6IQW - chains B and F of the 7 polymer chains in the assembly; structure by electron microscopy, 3.35 A resolution.

Chain B:
Name: Csm2
Organism: Thermococcus onnurineus (strain NA1)
Reference sequence: B6YWB9 (B6YWB9_THEON); residue numbers follow UniProt; this construct covers 2-186
Sequence (196 residues; row label = number of the first residue in the row; numbers below 1 keep their minus sign (Met-9 is residue -9)):
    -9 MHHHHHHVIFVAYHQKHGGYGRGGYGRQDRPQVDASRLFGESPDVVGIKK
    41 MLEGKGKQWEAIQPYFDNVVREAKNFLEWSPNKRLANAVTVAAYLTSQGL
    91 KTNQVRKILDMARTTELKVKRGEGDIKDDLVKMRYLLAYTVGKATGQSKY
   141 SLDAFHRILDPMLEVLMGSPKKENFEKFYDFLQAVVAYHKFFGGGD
Disordered / not traced: -9 to 47, 182-186
Construct notes: expression tag (-9 to 1)

Chain F:
Name: Csm5
Organism: Thermococcus onnurineus (strain NA1)
Reference sequence: B6YWC2 (B6YWC2_THEON); numbering as in UniProt (aligned over 1-397)
Sequence (397 residues; each row starts with the number of its first residue):
     1 MTERTLKVLSPLHIGTGNELTPVDIYPRENIIHVLDTERLVNDLMNLGVE
    51 LNEILALLKNPPGDAYIWKGYIEEFHLDPSDYSIYTLKIHGKIGRKSMQI
   101 KEFIKLNGRPYIPGSSLKGAIRTAVLYKALKECGDARAVMRVVSKVNGDV
   151 ARDIGRSEDVLDYYMSFLSRARIDRKRADDLLEAIVFGMEPDRRSKIRYE
   201 PKRDPMKALIVRDSKPVGRKHLAVYHVEVIGNPQPIPIWVEAIEPGAATD
   251 VEIHVDTEALRLNADYFNGLLWECLKERGEPGEVFEDFLWEAVDEFYTAV
   301 MKYETIEVQKFGRYTSQVRSFYASLEDHSGHVLRLGWGSGWLAMTIGLLL
   351 VEKGYKWENVRKKLGLGKKPGGSGFSREFPKTRRLADGMPMGWVVLE
Disordered / not traced: 1, 92-96, 337-380, 397
Disulfide bonds: Cys133-Cys274

Interface between chain B and chain F:
Residue-residue contacts (17; chain B residue first):
  Val121(B) - Val41(F)  hydrophobic
  Val121(B) - Met45(F)  hydrophobic
  Lys122(B) - Glu38(F)  salt bridge
  Arg124(B) - Asn52(F)  hydrogen bond (side chain-backbone)
  Tyr125(B) - Thr37(F)  hydrogen bond
  Tyr125(B) - Leu58(F)  hydrophobic
  Ala128(B) - Ala56(F)
  Ala128(B) - Leu58(F)
  Tyr129(B) - Glu19(F)
  Tyr129(B) - Thr21(F)  hydrogen bond
  Tyr129(B) - Val23(F)  hydrophobic
  Val131(B) - Lys59(F)
  Gly132(B) - Leu58(F)
  Lys133(B) - Glu19(F)  salt bridge
  Lys133(B) - Gln99(F)
  Lys139(B) - Lys59(F)  hydrogen bond (side chain-backbone)
  His146(B) - Lys59(F)
Interface residues without a listed pair, chain B (12 interface residues in all): Asp118
Interface residues without a listed pair, chain F (14 interface residues in all): Asn42, Leu55

Overview:
12 residues of chain B and 14 residues of chain F are in contact; the contacts include 4 hydrogen bonds and 2
salt bridges. Among the polar pairs are Lys122(B)-Glu38(F), Lys133(B)-Glu19(F) and Arg124(B)-Asn52(F).
Here chain B is Csm2 and chain F is Csm5, both from Thermococcus onnurineus (strain NA1). Entry 6IQW (Cryo-EM
structure of Csm effector complex) was determined by electron microscopy.
